2PAF - chains A and B; structure by X-ray diffraction, 3.50 A resolution.

Chain A (and B):
Name: Lactose operon repressor
Organism: Escherichia coli
Notes: chain B of this document is another copy of the same molecule, construct and numbering; everything in this record applies to it too
Reference sequence: P03023 (LACI_ECOLI); residues 62-330 here = UniProt positions 62-330
Sequence (269 residues; numbered 62 to 330; the number before each row is that of its first residue):
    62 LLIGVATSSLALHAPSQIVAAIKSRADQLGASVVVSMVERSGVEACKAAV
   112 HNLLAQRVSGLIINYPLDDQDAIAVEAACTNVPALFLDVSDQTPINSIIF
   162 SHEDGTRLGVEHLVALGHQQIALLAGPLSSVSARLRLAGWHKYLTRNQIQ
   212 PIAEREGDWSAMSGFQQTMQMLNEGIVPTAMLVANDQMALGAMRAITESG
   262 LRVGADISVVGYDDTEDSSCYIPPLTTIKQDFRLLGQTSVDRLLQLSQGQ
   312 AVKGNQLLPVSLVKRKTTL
Ligand contacts: 2-nitrophenyl beta-D-fucopyranoside (NPF): Ser69, Leu73, Ala75, Pro76, Ile79, Asn125, Leu148, Asp149, Ile160, Phe161, Ser193, Arg197, Trp220, Asn246, Tyr273, Asp274, Gln291
Curated features (UniProtKB/Swiss-Prot):
  - natural variant: Tyr282 (Y282D: In T41 mutant)

Chain A / chain B interface:
Residue-residue contacts - 58 pairs, chain A then chain B:
  Leu71(A) with Leu71(B), hydrophobic; Ser77(B), hydrogen bond (backbone-side chain)
  Ala72(A) with Ala81(B), hydrophobic
  His74(A) with His74(B), hydrogen bond; Asp278(B), salt bridge
  Ser77(A) with Leu71(B), hydrogen bond (side chain-backbone); Ser77(B), hydrogen bond
  Val80(A) with Met98(B), hydrophobic
  Lys84(A) with Met98(B); Val99(B); Glu100(B)
  Ser93(A) with Asn113(B)
  Val94(A) with Ser97(B), hydrogen bond (backbone-side chain); Met98(B), hydrophobic; Asn113(B), hydrogen bond (backbone-side chain)
  Val95(A) with Val95(B), hydrophobic; Val96(B); Asn113(B)
  Val96(A) with Val95(B); Val96(B), hydrogen bond (backbone-backbone); Met98(B), hydrophobic
  Ser97(A) with Val94(B)
  Met98(A) with Val80(B), hydrophobic; Lys84(B), hydrogen bond (backbone-side chain); Val96(B), hydrophobic
  Val99(A) with Lys84(B)
  Glu100(A) with Lys84(B)
  Arg101(A) with Ser85(B)
  Asn113(A) with Ser93(B)
  Gln117(A) with Leu63(B); Gln117(B)
  Met223(A) with Ser280(B)
  Gln248(A) with Asp278(B)
  Leu251(A) with Cys281(B)
  Arg255(A) with Ser280(B), hydrogen bond (side chain-backbone); Cys281(B); Ile283(B); Pro285(B)
  Thr258(A) with Ile283(B)
  Glu259(A) with Pro285(B)
  Asp278(A) with His74(B), salt bridge; Ala222(B); Gln248(B), hydrogen bond; Leu251(B); Asp278(B)
  Ser280(A) with Met223(B); Arg255(B), hydrogen bond (backbone-side chain)
  Cys281(A) with Ala222(B); Met223(B), hydrophobic; Leu251(B); Arg255(B)
  Tyr282(A) with Leu251(B), hydrophobic; Arg255(B)
  Ile283(A) with Met254(B); Arg255(B); Ile283(B)
  Pro285(A) with Arg255(B); Glu259(B)
Also at the interface, not in a pair above, chain A (35 interface residues in all): Leu63, Asp88, Ala222, Phe226, Gly252, Met254
Also at the interface, not in a pair above, chain B (35 interface residues in all): Asp88, Phe226, Gly252, Thr258, Tyr282

Overview:
Chain A and chain B each contribute 35 residues to their interface, with 11 hydrogen bonds and 2 salt bridges.
Polar contacts include His74(A)-Asp278(B), Leu71(A)-Ser77(B) and His74(A)-His74(B). Chain A binds
2-nitrophenyl beta-D-fucopyranoside.
Both chains are Lactose operon repressor (Escherichia coli). Entry 2PAF (Crystal Structure of the Lactose
Repressor bound to anti-inducer ONPF in induced state) was determined by X-ray diffraction together with 2PE5
and 2P9H from the same study.
